Entry 9BL2 (X-ray diffraction, 2.10 A resolution); this record covers chains A and B of the 4 polymer chains in the assembly.

== Chain A ==
Molecule: HLA-B alpha chain (B*5703GB)
Source organism: Homo sapiens
UniProtKB: I3ZN84 (I3ZN84_HUMAN); residues 1-276 here correspond to UniProt positions 25-300 (UniProt number = residue number + 24)
Sequence (276 residues; numbered 1 to 276; the number before each row is that of its first residue):
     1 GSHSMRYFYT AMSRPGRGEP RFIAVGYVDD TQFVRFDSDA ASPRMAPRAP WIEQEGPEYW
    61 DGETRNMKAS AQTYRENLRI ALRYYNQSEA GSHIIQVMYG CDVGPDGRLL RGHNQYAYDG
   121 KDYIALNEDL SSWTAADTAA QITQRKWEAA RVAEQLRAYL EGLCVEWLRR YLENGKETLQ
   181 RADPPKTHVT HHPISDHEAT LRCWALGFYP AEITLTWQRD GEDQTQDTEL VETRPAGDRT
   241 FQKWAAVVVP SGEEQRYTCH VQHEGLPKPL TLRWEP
Disulfides: C101-C164, C203-C259

== Chain B ==
Molecule: Beta-2-microglobulin
Source organism: Homo sapiens
UniProtKB: P61769 (B2MG_HUMAN); residues 1-99 here correspond to UniProt positions 21-119 (UniProt number = residue number + 20)
Sequence (100 residues; row label = number of the first residue in the row; numbering starts at 0):
     0 MIQRTPKIQV YSRHPAENGK SNFLNCYVSG FHPSDIEVDL LKNGERIEKV EHSDLSFSKD
    60 WSFYLLYYTE FTPTEKDEYA CRVNHVTLSQ PKIVKWDRDM
Disulfides: C25-C80
Construct notes: initiating methionine (0)
Swiss-Prot annotation at these positions:
  - modified residue: Q2 (Pyrrolidone carboxylic acid)
  - glycosylation: I1 (N-linked (Glc) (glycation) isoleucine), K19 (N-linked (Glc) (glycation) lysine), K41 (N-linked (Glc) (glycation) lysine), K48 (N-linked (Glc) (glycation) lysine), K58 (N-linked (Glc) (glycation) lysine), K91 (N-linked (Glc) (glycation) lysine), K94 (N-linked (Glc) (glycation) lysine)

== How chain A and chain B interact ==
Residue-residue contacts (58):
  F8(A) with S55(B); F56(B), hydrophobic
  Y9(A) with F56(B)
  T10(A) with L54(B); F56(B); F62(B)
  M12(A) with S33(B)
  R17(A) with D34(B), salt bridge
  V25(A) with D53(B); L54(B); S55(B)
  Y27(A) with S55(B), hydrogen bond; Y63(B), hydrogen bond
  Q32(A) with D53(B), hydrogen bond
  R35(A) with D53(B), salt bridge
  R48(A) with D53(B), salt bridge
  S92(A) with M0(B)
  I94(A) with P32(B), hydrophobic; S33(B)
  Q96(A) with H31(B), hydrogen bond; F56(B); W60(B), hydrogen bond (side chain-backbone); F62(B)
  V97(A) with F56(B)
  Q115(A) with W60(B)
  Y116(A) with W60(B)
  A117(A) with W60(B), hydrophobic
  D119(A) with M0(B); H31(B)
  G120(A) with R3(B), hydrogen bond (backbone-side chain); H31(B); W60(B)
  D122(A) with W60(B), hydrogen bond
  T190(A) with M99(B)
  H192(A) with D98(B), salt bridge; M99(B), hydrogen bond (side chain-backbone)
  R202(A) with M99(B), hydrogen bond (side chain-backbone)
  W204(A) with M99(B), hydrogen bond (side chain-backbone)
  V231(A) with Q8(B)
  E232(A) with K6(B), salt bridge; Q8(B), hydrogen bond (backbone-side chain); Y26(B), hydrogen bond; S28(B), hydrogen bond
  R234(A) with Q8(B), hydrogen bond; Y10(B); Y26(B)
  P235(A) with Y10(B), hydrogen bond (backbone-side chain); N24(B); Y26(B)
  A236(A) with R12(B), hydrogen bond (backbone-side chain); N24(B), hydrogen bond (backbone-side chain)
  G237(A) with R12(B); L65(B)
  D238(A) with R12(B)
  Q242(A) with Y10(B); S11(B), hydrogen bond (side chain-backbone); R12(B), hydrogen bond (side chain-backbone)
  W244(A) with M99(B)
Interface residues without a listed pair, chain A (39 interface residues in all): I23, H93, M98, K121, L206, T233
Interface residues without a listed pair, chain B (28 interface residues in all): I1, H13, P14, D59

== In short ==
Chain A and chain B form an interface of 39 and 28 residues respectively; the contacts include 19 hydrogen
bonds and 5 salt bridges. Polar contacts include R17(A)-D34(B), R35(A)-D53(B) and R48(A)-D53(B).
Here chain A is HLA-B alpha chain (B*5703GB) and chain B is Beta-2-microglobulin, both from Homo sapiens.
Entry 9BL2 (KIR3DL1*001 in complex with HLA-B*57:03 presenting the AW10 peptide) was determined by X-ray
diffraction together with 9BL3, 9BL4, 9BL5, 9BL6, 9BL9 and 9BLA from the same study.
